PDB entry 4AQO | X-ray diffraction, 0.99 A resolution | chain A

Chain A:
Name: Collagenase
Source organism: Clostridium histolyticum
Notes: EC 3.4.24.3; fragment: pkd-like domain, residues 792-880
UniProt: Q9X721 (Q9X721_CLOHI); residue numbers follow UniProt; this construct covers 792-880
Amino-acid sequence (92 residues; numbered 789 to 880; the number before each row is that of its first residue):
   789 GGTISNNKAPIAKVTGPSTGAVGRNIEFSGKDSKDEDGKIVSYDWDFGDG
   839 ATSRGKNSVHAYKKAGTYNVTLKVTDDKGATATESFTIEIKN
Not modelled in the structure: 789-794
Sequence notes: expression tag (789-791)
Swiss-Prot annotation at these positions:
  - binding site (Ca(2+)): Asn795, Lys796, Asp823, Asp825, Asp864
Metal / ion sites: Ca2+: Asn795, Lys796, Asp823, Asp825, Asp864
From the paper describing this entry:
  - Ca2+ coordination: Asn795, Lys796, Asp823, Asp825, Asp864

In short:
Asn795, Lys796, Asp823, Asp825 and Asp864 form the Ca2+ site. Curated annotation (UniProt) lists 5
Ca2+-binding residues. The paper reports Ca2+ coordination by Asn795, Lys796 and Asp823 among others.
Chain A is Collagenase (Clostridium histolyticum); the structure, CRYSTAL STRUCTURE OF THE CALCIUM BOUND
PKD-like DOMAIN OF COLLAGENASE G FROM CLOSTRIDIUM HISTOLYTICUM AT 0.99 ..., was determined by X-ray
diffraction (same publication as 4AR1, 4AR8, 4AR9, 4ARE and 4ARF).
